PDB entry 7DRE | electron microscopy, 2.54 A resolution | chains A and D of the 8 polymer chains in the assembly

Chain A:
Name: Sugar phosphate isomerase/epimerase
From: [Eubacterium] cellulosolvens 6
UniProt: I5AX50 (I5AX50_EUBCE); residues 1-290 here = UniProt positions 1-290
Amino-acid sequence (290 residues; each row starts with the number of its first residue):
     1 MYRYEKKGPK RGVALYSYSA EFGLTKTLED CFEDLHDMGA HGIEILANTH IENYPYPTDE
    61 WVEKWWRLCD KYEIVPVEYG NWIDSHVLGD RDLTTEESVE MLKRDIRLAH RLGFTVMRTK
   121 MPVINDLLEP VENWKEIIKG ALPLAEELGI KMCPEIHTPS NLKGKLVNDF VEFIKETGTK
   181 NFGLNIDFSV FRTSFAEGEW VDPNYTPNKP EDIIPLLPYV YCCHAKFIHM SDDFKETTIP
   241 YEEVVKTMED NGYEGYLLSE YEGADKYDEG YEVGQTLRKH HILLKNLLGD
Unresolved in the structure: 1-7, 196-201, 290
Reported in the primary citation:
  - specificity-determining residues: L128 (from molecular simulation)

Chain D:
Name: DfgB
From: [Eubacterium] cellulosolvens 6
UniProt: I5AX49 (I5AX49_EUBCE); residue numbers follow UniProt; this construct covers 1-147
Amino-acid sequence (160 residues; numbered 1 to 160; the number before each row is that of its first residue):
     1 MEKQVIQSVG FRNIKNGNGE ITGFQFKVKL PYYRGVFLSQ IRPGTLFVDG QKIEKDQITW
    61 TINGEEYTNQ EMRGDFKTHW ATTKPAVLKV KMPGGLAQGY HDLKYGFCFT SSYMPPIIQD
   121 GLDPDKESMV YMPEFGHHVN ERRLLIVKLA AALEHHHHHH
Unresolved in the structure: 16-19, 112-138, 149-160
Differences from the reference sequence: expression tag (148-160)
Reported in the primary citation:
  - specificity-determining residues: P115 (from molecular simulation)

Chain A / chain D interface:
Contacting residue pairs - 26 pairs, chain A then chain D:
  Y16(A) - Y33(D)  hydrophobic
  S19(A) - Y33(D)
  G23(A) - T83(D)
  L24(A) - M1(D)  hydrophobic
  L24(A) - E2(D)
  L46(A) - Y33(D)  hydrophobic
  N48(A) - R34(D)
  N48(A) - G35(D)  hydrogen bond (backbone-backbone)
  N48(A) - H79(D)  hydrogen bond
  T49(A) - Y33(D)  hydrogen bond (side chain-backbone)
  T49(A) - R34(D)
  Y54(A) - H79(D)
  W82(A) - Y33(D)
  W82(A) - R34(D)
  V87(A) - F37(D)  hydrophobic
  V87(A) - S39(D)  hydrogen bond (backbone-side chain)
  V87(A) - Q40(D)
  V87(A) - F76(D)  hydrophobic
  L88(A) - S39(D)
  L88(A) - R73(D)
  L88(A) - G74(D)
  L88(A) - F76(D)  hydrophobic
  G89(A) - R42(D)
  L93(A) - F76(D)  hydrophobic
  E97(A) - F76(D)
  Y267(A) - K3(D)
Interface residues without a listed pair, chain A (20 interface residues in all): P55, H86, R91, M101, R104
Interface residues without a listed pair, chain D (19 interface residues in all): K29, D75, T82, T110

Summary:
Chain A and chain D form an interface of 20 and 19 residues respectively; the contacts include 4 hydrogen
bonds. Among the polar pairs are N48(A)-H79(D), T49(A)-Y33(D) and V87(A)-S39(D). From the paper: specificity
determinants L128(A) and P115(D).
Chain A is Sugar phosphate isomerase/epimerase and chain D is DfgB, both from [Eubacterium] cellulosolvens 6;
the structure, Cryo-EM structure of DfgA-B at 2.54 angstrom resolution, was determined by electron microscopy
(same publication as 7DRD, 7EXB, 7EXZ, 7BVR and 7BVS).
